9EXA - chains E and F of the 6 polymer chains in the assembly; structure by electron microscopy, 3.20 A resolution.

== Chain E ==
Protein: Fab-B light chain
From: Mus musculus
Notes: antibody fragment or engineered binder
Amino-acid sequence (218 residues; row label = number of the first residue in the row):
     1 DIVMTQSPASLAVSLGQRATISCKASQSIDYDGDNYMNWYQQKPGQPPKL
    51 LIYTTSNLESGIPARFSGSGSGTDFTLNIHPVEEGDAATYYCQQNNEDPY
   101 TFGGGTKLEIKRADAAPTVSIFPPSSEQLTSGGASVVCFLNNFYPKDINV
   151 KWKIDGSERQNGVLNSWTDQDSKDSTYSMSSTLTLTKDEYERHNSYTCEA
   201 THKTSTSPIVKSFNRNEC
Cystine bridges: Cys-23/Cys-92, Cys-138/Cys-198

== Chain F ==
Protein: Fab-B heavy chain
From: Mus musculus
Notes: antibody fragment or engineered binder
Amino-acid sequence (213 residues; numbered 1 to 213; the number before each row is that of its first residue):
     1 EVQLQQSGPELVKPGASMKISCKTSGYSFTGYTMNWVKQSHGKNLEWIGL
    51 INPYNGDTSYNQKFKGKATLTVDKSSSTAYMELLSLTSEDSAVYYCEVIN
   101 TYWGQGTLVTVSAAKTTPPSVYPLAPGSAAQTNSMVTLGCLVKGYFPEPV
   151 TVTWNSGSLSSGVHTFPAVLQSDLYTLSSSVTVPSSTWPSETVTCNVAHP
   201 ASSTKVDKKIVPR
Cystine bridges: Cys-22/Cys-96, Cys-140/Cys-195

== Chain E / chain F interface ==
Contacting residue pairs (64):
  Asn-38(E) with Asn-100(F)
  Tyr-40(E) with Asn-100(F), hydrogen bond; Trp-103(F), hydrophobic
  Gln-42(E) with Gln-39(F), hydrogen bond; Tyr-95(F), hydrogen bond
  Pro-47(E) with Tyr-95(F), hydrophobic; Trp-103(F), hydrophobic; Gly-104(F)
  Pro-48(E) with Leu-45(F), hydrophobic; Trp-103(F), hydrogen bond (backbone-side chain)
  Leu-50(E) with Asn-100(F)
  Glu-59(E) with Thr-101(F)
  Thr-89(E) with Lys-43(F), hydrogen bond
  Tyr-91(E) with Gln-39(F), hydrogen bond; Lys-43(F), hydrogen bond (side chain-backbone); Leu-45(F), hydrophobic
  Gln-93(E) with Asn-100(F)
  Asp-98(E) with Trp-47(F); Ser-59(F)
  Pro-99(E) with Trp-47(F), hydrophobic; Asn-61(F)
  Tyr-100(E) with Trp-47(F)
  Phe-102(E) with Leu-45(F)
  Gly-104(E) with Lys-43(F)
  Gly-105(E) with Lys-43(F)
  Ser-120(E) with Asn-133(F), hydrogen bond; Thr-137(F)
  Phe-122(E) with Leu-124(F); Thr-137(F)
  Pro-123(E) with Ala-125(F); Arg-213(F)
  Ser-125(E) with Tyr-122(F); Pro-123(F), hydrogen bond (side chain-backbone); Arg-213(F), hydrogen bond
  Glu-127(E) with Tyr-122(F)
  Gln-128(E) with Tyr-122(F)
  Ser-131(E) with Tyr-122(F)
  Ser-135(E) with Leu-141(F)
  Val-137(E) with Leu-124(F), hydrophobic
  Phe-139(E) with Leu-124(F), hydrophobic; Phe-166(F), hydrophobic; Ser-178(F); Ser-179(F); Ser-180(F)
  Asn-141(E) with His-164(F), hydrogen bond; Phe-166(F); Ser-180(F), hydrogen bond
  Asn-142(E) with His-164(F), hydrogen bond
  Leu-164(E) with Gln-171(F)
  Asn-165(E) with Val-169(F)
  Ser-166(E) with Phe-166(F); Pro-167(F); Val-169(F)
  Trp-167(E) with Pro-167(F)
  Thr-168(E) with Phe-166(F)
  Ser-178(E) with His-164(F)
  Met-179(E) with Phe-166(F)
  Ser-180(E) with Phe-166(F)
  Lys-211(E) with Ala-129(F), hydrogen bond (side chain-backbone); Ala-130(F)
  Glu-217(E) with Ser-128(F); Ala-129(F)
  Cys-218(E) with Gly-127(F); Ser-128(F), hydrogen bond (side chain-backbone)
Interface residues without a listed pair, chain E (47 interface residues in all): Gln-46, Asn-95, Thr-118, Val-119, Ile-121, Pro-124, Thr-182, Ser-212
Interface residues without a listed pair, chain F (43 interface residues in all): Val-37, Gly-42, Glu-46, Leu-50, Val-121, Pro-126, Thr-132, Leu-138, Gly-139, Lys-143, Thr-165, Thr-182

== In short ==
47 residues of chain E and 43 residues of chain F are in contact; the contacts include 15 hydrogen bonds.
Among the polar pairs are Tyr-40(E)/Asn-100(F), Gln-42(E)/Gln-39(F) and Gln-42(E)/Tyr-95(F).
Chain E is Fab-B light chain and chain F is Fab-B heavy chain, both from Mus musculus; the structure,
SARS-CoV-2 M protein dimer (short form) in complex with Fab-B and CIM-834, was determined by electron
microscopy.
